Entry 6ASG (X-ray diffraction, 3.80 A resolution); this record covers chains C and D of the 5 polymer chains in the assembly.

== Chain C ==
Name: DNA-directed RNA polymerase subunit beta
Organism: Thermus thermophilus (strain HB8 / ATCC 27634 / DSM 579)
Notes: EC 2.7.7.6
Reference sequence: Q8RQE9 (RPOB_THET8); residue numbers follow UniProt; this construct covers 1-1119
Chain sequence (1119 residues; numbered 1 to 1119; the number before each row is that of its first residue):
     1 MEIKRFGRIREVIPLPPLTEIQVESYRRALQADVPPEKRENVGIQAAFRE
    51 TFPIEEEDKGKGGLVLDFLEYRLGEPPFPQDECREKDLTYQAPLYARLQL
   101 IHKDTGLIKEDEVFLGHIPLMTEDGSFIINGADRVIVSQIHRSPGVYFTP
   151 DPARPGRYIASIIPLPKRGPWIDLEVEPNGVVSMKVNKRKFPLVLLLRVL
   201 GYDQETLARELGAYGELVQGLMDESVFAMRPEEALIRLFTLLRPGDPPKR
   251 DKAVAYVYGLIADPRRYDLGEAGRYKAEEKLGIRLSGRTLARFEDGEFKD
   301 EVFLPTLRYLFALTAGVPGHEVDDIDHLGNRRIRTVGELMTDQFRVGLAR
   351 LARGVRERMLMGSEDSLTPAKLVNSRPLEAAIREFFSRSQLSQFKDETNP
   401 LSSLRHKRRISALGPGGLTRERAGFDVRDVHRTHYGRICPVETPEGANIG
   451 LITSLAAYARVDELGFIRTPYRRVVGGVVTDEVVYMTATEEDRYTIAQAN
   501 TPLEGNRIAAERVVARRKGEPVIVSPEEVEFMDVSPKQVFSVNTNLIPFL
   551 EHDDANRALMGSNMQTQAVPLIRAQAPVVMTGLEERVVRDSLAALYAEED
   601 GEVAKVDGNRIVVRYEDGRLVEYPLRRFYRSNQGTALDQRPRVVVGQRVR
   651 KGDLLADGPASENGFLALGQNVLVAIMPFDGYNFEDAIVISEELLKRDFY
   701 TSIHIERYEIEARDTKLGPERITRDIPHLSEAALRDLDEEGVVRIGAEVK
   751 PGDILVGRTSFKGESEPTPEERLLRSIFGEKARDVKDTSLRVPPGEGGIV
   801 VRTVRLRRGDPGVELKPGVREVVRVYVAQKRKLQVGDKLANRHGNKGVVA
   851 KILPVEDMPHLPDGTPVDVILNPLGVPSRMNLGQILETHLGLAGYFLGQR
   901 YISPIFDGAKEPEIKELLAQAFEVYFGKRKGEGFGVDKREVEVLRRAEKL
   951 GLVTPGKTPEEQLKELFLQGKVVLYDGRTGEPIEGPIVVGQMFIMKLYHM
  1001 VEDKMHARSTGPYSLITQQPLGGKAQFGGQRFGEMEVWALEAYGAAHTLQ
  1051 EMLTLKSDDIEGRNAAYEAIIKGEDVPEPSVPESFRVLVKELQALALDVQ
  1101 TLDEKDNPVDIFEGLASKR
Disordered / not traced: 57-63, 762-784, 1117-1119

== Chain D ==
Name: DNA-directed RNA polymerase subunit beta'
Organism: Thermus thermophilus (strain HB8 / ATCC 27634 / DSM 579)
Notes: EC 2.7.7.6
Reference sequence: Q8RQE8 (RPOC_THET8); residues 1-1524 here = UniProt positions 1-1524
Chain sequence (1524 residues; numbered 1 to 1524; the number before each row is that of its first residue):
     1 MKKEVRKVRIALASPEKIRSWSYGEVEKPETINYRTLKPERDGLFDERIF
    51 GPIKDYECACGKYKRQRFEGKVCERCGVEVTKSIVRRYRMGHIELATPAA
   101 HIWFVKDVPSKIGTLLDLSATELEQVLYFSKYIVLDPKGAILNGVPVEKR
   151 QLLTDEEYRELRYGKQETYPLPPGVDALVKDGEEVVKGQELAPGVVSRLD
   201 GVALYRFPRRVRVEYVKKERAGLRLPLAAWVEKEAYKPGEILAELPEPYL
   251 FRAEEEGVVELKELEEGAFLVLRREDEPVATYFLPVGMTPLVVHGEIVEK
   301 GQPLAEAKGLLRMPRQVRAAQVEAEEEGETVYLTLFLEWTEPKDYRVQPH
   351 MNVVVPEGARVEAGDKIVAAIDPEEEVIAEAEGVVHLHEPASILVVKARV
   401 YPFEDDVEVSTGDRVAPGDVLADGGKVKSDVYGRVEVDLVRNVVRVVESY
   451 DIDARMGAEAIQQLLKELDLEALEKELLEEMKHPSRARRAKARKRLEVVR
   501 AFLDSGNRPEWMILEAVPVLPPDLRPMVQVDGGRFATSDLNDLYRRLINR
   551 NNRLKKLLAQGAPEIIIRNEKRMLQEAVDALLDNGRRGAPVTNPGSDRPL
   601 RSLTDILSGKQGRFRQNLLGKRVDYSGRSVIVVGPQLKLHQCGLPKRMAL
   651 ELFKPFLLKKMEEKGIAPNVKAARRMLERQRDIKDEVWDALEEVIHGKVV
   701 LLNRAPTLHRLGIQAFQPVLVEGQSIQLHPLVCEAFNADFDGDQMAVHVP
   751 LSSFAQAEARIQMLSAHNLLSPASGEPLAKPSRDIILGLYYITQVRKEKK
   801 GAGLEFATPEEALAAHERGEVALNAPIKVAGRETSVGRLKYVFANPDEAL
   851 LAVAHGIVDLQDVVTVRYMGKRLETSPGRILFARIVAEAVEDEKVAWELI
   901 QLDVPQEKNSLKDLVYQAFLRLGMEKTARLLDALKYYGFTFSTTSGITIG
   951 IDDAVIPEEKKQYLEEADRKLLQIEQAYEMGFLTDRERYDQILQLWTETT
  1001 EKVTQAVFKNFEENYPFNPLYVMAQSGARGNPQQIRQLCGLRGLMQKPSG
  1051 ETFEVPVRSSFREGLTVLEYFISSHGARKGGADTALRTADSGYLTRKLVD
  1101 VTHEIVVREADCGTTNYISVPLFQPDEVTRSLRLRKRADIEAGLYGRVLA
  1151 REVEVLGVRLEEGRYLSMDDVHLLIKAAEAGEIQEVPVRSPLTCQTRYGV
  1201 CQKCYGYDLSMARPVSIGEAVGIVAAQSIGEPGTQLTMRTFHTGGVAGAA
  1251 DITQGLPRVIELFEARRPKAKAVISEIDGVVRIEETEEKLSVFVESEGFS
  1301 KEYKLPKEARLLVKDGDYVEAGQPLTRGAIDPHQLLEAKGPEAVERYLVE
  1351 EIQKVYRAQGVKLHDKHIEIVVRQMMKYVEVTDPGDSRLLEGQVLEKWDV
  1401 EALNERLIAEGKTPVAWKPLLMGVTKSALSTKSWLSAASFQNTTHVLTEA
  1451 AIAGKKDELIGLKENVILGRLIPAGTGSDFVRFTQVVDQKTLKAIEEARK
  1501 EAVEAKERPAARRGVKREQPGKQA
Disordered / not traced: 1-2, 216-340, 1237-1252, 1500-1524
Metal / ion sites: Zn2+ site 1: Cys58, Cys60, Cys73, Cys76; Mg2+: Asp739, Asp741, Asp743; Zn2+ site 2: Cys1112, Cys1194, Cys1201, Cys1204

== Chain C / chain D interface ==
Residue-residue contacts - 422 pairs, chain C then chain D:
  Phe425(C) - Lys1079(D)
  Phe425(C) - Ala1082(D)  hydrophobic
  Phe425(C) - Leu1086(D)  hydrophobic
  Arg428(C) - Arg1078(D)  hydrogen bond (backbone-side chain)
  Asp429(C) - Pro1048(D)
  Asp429(C) - Lys1079(D)
  Val430(C) - Pro1048(D)
  Val430(C) - Phe1071(D)  hydrophobic
  Val430(C) - Ser1074(D)
  Val430(C) - His1075(D)  hydrogen bond (backbone-side chain)
  Val430(C) - Arg1078(D)
  His431(C) - Phe1071(D)
  His434(C) - Phe1071(D)
  Tyr435(C) - Phe1071(D)
  Cys439(C) - Arg1078(D)  hydrogen bond (backbone-side chain)
  Pro440(C) - Phe1071(D)  hydrophobic
  Pro440(C) - Ser1074(D)
  Pro440(C) - Arg1078(D)  hydrogen bond (backbone-side chain)
  Val441(C) - Tyr1070(D)  hydrophobic
  Val441(C) - Arg1078(D)
  Thr443(C) - Arg1078(D)  hydrogen bond
  Gly446(C) - Ala1085(D)
  Ile449(C) - Ala1082(D)  hydrophobic
  Thr453(C) - Arg1078(D)
  Gln498(C) - Val1067(D)
  Gln498(C) - Leu1068(D)
  Asn500(C) - Thr1066(D)
  Asn500(C) - Val1067(D)
  Arg516(C) - Leu1068(D)
  Pro521(C) - Val1055(D)  hydrophobic
  Pro521(C) - Leu1068(D)  hydrophobic
  Pro536(C) - Val1067(D)  hydrophobic
  Val539(C) - Val1067(D)  hydrophobic
  Val539(C) - Phe1071(D)  hydrophobic
  Phe540(C) - Tyr1070(D)  hydrophobic
  Leu550(C) - Tyr1070(D)
  Glu551(C) - Gly1064(D)
  Glu551(C) - Leu1065(D)  hydrogen bond (backbone-backbone)
  His552(C) - Phe1061(D)
  His552(C) - Arg1062(D)  hydrogen bond (side chain-backbone)
  His552(C) - Glu1063(D)  hydrogen bond (side chain-backbone)
  His552(C) - Gly1064(D)
  Asp553(C) - Phe1061(D)
  Asp553(C) - Tyr1070(D)
  Asp554(C) - Arg1042(D)  salt bridge
  Asp554(C) - Phe1061(D)
  Asp554(C) - Tyr1070(D)  hydrogen bond (backbone-side chain)
  Ala555(C) - Tyr1070(D)
  Ala555(C) - Ser1074(D)
  Ala555(C) - Ala1077(D)  hydrophobic
  Asn556(C) - Ala1077(D)
  Ala558(C) - Tyr1070(D)
  Ile676(C) - Ile947(D)
  Ile676(C) - Thr948(D)  hydrogen bond (backbone-side chain)
  Met677(C) - Thr943(D)
  Met677(C) - Gly946(D)
  Met677(C) - Ile947(D)
  Pro678(C) - Asp784(D)
  Pro678(C) - Leu787(D)  hydrophobic
  Pro678(C) - Ser942(D)
  Pro678(C) - Thr943(D)  hydrogen bond (backbone-side chain)
  Pro678(C) - Ile947(D)
  Phe679(C) - Thr943(D)
  Asp680(C) - Pro635(D)
  Asp680(C) - Phe939(D)
  Asp680(C) - Thr940(D)  hydrogen bond
  Asp680(C) - Thr943(D)
  Gly681(C) - Val633(D)
  Gly681(C) - Pro635(D)
  Gly681(C) - Phe939(D)
  Tyr682(C) - Val633(D)
  Tyr682(C) - Pro635(D)
  Tyr682(C) - Gln636(D)  hydrogen bond
  Asn683(C) - Asp784(D)
  Phe684(C) - Val633(D)  hydrophobic
  Phe684(C) - Pro730(D)
  Phe684(C) - Cys733(D)  hydrophobic
  Phe684(C) - Phe740(D)
  Phe684(C) - Ser782(D)
  Phe684(C) - Arg783(D)
  Phe684(C) - Asp784(D)
  Glu685(C) - Asp739(D)
  Glu685(C) - Phe740(D)  hydrogen bond (backbone-backbone)
  Glu685(C) - Arg783(D)  salt bridge
  Asp686(C) - Phe740(D)
  Ala687(C) - Val633(D)  hydrophobic
  Ala687(C) - Phe740(D)
  Arg713(C) - Arg534(D)
  Thr715(C) - Gly532(D)
  Glu720(C) - Gly532(D)
  Lys750(C) - Gln680(D)
  Gln834(C) - Gln724(D)  hydrogen bond
  Val835(C) - Val632(D)  hydrophobic
  Val835(C) - Ser725(D)  hydrogen bond (backbone-side chain)
  Gly836(C) - Val630(D)
  Gly836(C) - Val632(D)
  Gly836(C) - Ser725(D)
  Lys838(C) - Asp741(D)
  Lys846(C) - Asp741(D)  salt bridge
  Gly847(C) - Phe740(D)
  Val848(C) - Val630(D)  hydrophobic
  Val848(C) - Ile631(D)
  Val848(C) - Val632(D)  hydrophobic
  Val848(C) - Phe740(D)  hydrogen bond (backbone-backbone)
  Val848(C) - Gly742(D)
  Val849(C) - Val632(D)
  Ala850(C) - Val632(D)
  Asn872(C) - Asp784(D)
  Pro873(C) - Ile947(D)
  Pro873(C) - Ile949(D)
  Pro873(C) - Met1023(D)  hydrophobic
  Leu874(C) - Arg783(D)
  Leu874(C) - Asp784(D)
  Leu874(C) - Leu787(D)  hydrophobic
  Leu874(C) - Met1023(D)
  Leu874(C) - Ala1028(D)  hydrophobic
  Leu874(C) - Arg1029(D)  hydrogen bond (backbone-side chain)
  Val876(C) - Ile949(D)  hydrophobic
  Pro877(C) - Leu1020(D)  hydrophobic
  Pro877(C) - Met1023(D)  hydrophobic
  Pro877(C) - Gln1034(D)
  Pro877(C) - Ile1035(D)  hydrophobic
  Pro877(C) - Leu1038(D)  hydrophobic
  Ser878(C) - Arg1029(D)  hydrogen bond
  Ser878(C) - Gly1030(D)
  Ser878(C) - Gln1034(D)  hydrogen bond (backbone-side chain)
  Arg879(C) - Arg1029(D)
  Met880(C) - Gln1034(D)
  Met880(C) - Gln1037(D)  hydrogen bond
  Met880(C) - Leu1038(D)  hydrophobic
  Met880(C) - Phe1061(D)
  Leu882(C) - Ile951(D)  hydrophobic
  Leu882(C) - Leu1038(D)  hydrophobic
  Leu882(C) - Phe1061(D)
  Leu882(C) - Arg1062(D)
  Ile885(C) - Ile949(D)
  Ile885(C) - Gly950(D)
  Ile885(C) - Ile951(D)
  Leu886(C) - Ile951(D)  hydrophobic
  His889(C) - Gly950(D)
  His889(C) - Ile951(D)
  His889(C) - Asp952(D)  salt bridge
  Phe906(C) - Leu1065(D)
  Phe906(C) - Thr1066(D)
  Phe906(C) - Val1067(D)  hydrophobic
  Phe906(C) - Tyr1070(D)  hydrophobic
  Lys910(C) - Glu1063(D)
  Glu911(C) - Ile951(D)
  Glu911(C) - Asp952(D)
  Glu911(C) - Arg1062(D)  salt bridge
  Lys915(C) - Asp952(D)  salt bridge
  Arg945(C) - Asp859(D)  salt bridge
  Arg946(C) - Arg796(D)
  Arg946(C) - Asp859(D)  salt bridge
  Arg946(C) - Leu860(D)
  Arg946(C) - Gln861(D)  hydrogen bond
  Lys949(C) - Arg796(D)
  Lys949(C) - Glu798(D)  salt bridge
  Leu950(C) - Phe1017(D)
  Leu950(C) - Asn1018(D)
  Gly951(C) - Tyr1015(D)
  Leu952(C) - Asp953(D)
  Leu968(C) - Asp952(D)
  Gln969(C) - Asp952(D)
  Lys971(C) - Thr948(D)
  Lys971(C) - Asp953(D)  salt bridge
  Arg978(C) - Thr943(D)
  Ile983(C) - Thr943(D)
  Ile983(C) - Thr944(D)
  Ile983(C) - Gly946(D)
  Glu984(C) - Tyr791(D)
  Glu984(C) - Thr944(D)
  Glu984(C) - Ser945(D)
  Glu984(C) - Gly946(D)
  Gly985(C) - Gly946(D)
  Pro986(C) - Gly946(D)
  Pro986(C) - Thr948(D)
  Ile987(C) - Gly946(D)
  Ile987(C) - Thr948(D)
  Val988(C) - Thr948(D)  hydrogen bond (backbone-side chain)
  Val988(C) - Ile949(D)
  Val988(C) - Gly950(D)
  Val1001(C) - Val630(D)  hydrophobic
  Val1001(C) - Gln724(D)
  Val1001(C) - Ser725(D)
  Glu1002(C) - Gln724(D)
  Lys1004(C) - Arg628(D)
  Lys1004(C) - Val630(D)
  Lys1004(C) - Gly742(D)  hydrogen bond (side chain-backbone)
  Lys1004(C) - Gln744(D)
  Met1005(C) - Arg628(D)
  Met1005(C) - Ser629(D)
  Met1005(C) - Met648(D)  hydrophobic
  Met1005(C) - Gln724(D)
  His1006(C) - Gly627(D)
  His1006(C) - Arg628(D)  hydrogen bond (backbone-backbone)
  His1006(C) - Ser629(D)
  Ala1007(C) - Ser626(D)
  Ala1007(C) - Gly627(D)
  Ala1007(C) - Met648(D)  hydrophobic
  Ala1007(C) - Glu651(D)
  Arg1008(C) - Val623(D)  hydrogen bond (side chain-backbone)
  Arg1008(C) - Asp624(D)  salt bridge
  Arg1008(C) - Tyr625(D)
  Arg1008(C) - Ser626(D)  hydrogen bond (backbone-backbone)
  Arg1008(C) - Glu651(D)
  Ser1009(C) - Asp624(D)
  Ser1009(C) - Tyr625(D)  hydrogen bond (backbone-backbone)
  Ser1009(C) - Glu651(D)  hydrogen bond (backbone-backbone)
  Ser1009(C) - Lys654(D)
  Ser1009(C) - Pro655(D)
  Thr1010(C) - Asp624(D)
  Thr1010(C) - Tyr625(D)
  Gly1011(C) - Asp624(D)  hydrogen bond (backbone-side chain)
  Tyr1013(C) - Asp624(D)  hydrogen bond
  Leu1015(C) - Pro526(D)
  Leu1015(C) - Val528(D)  hydrophobic
  Leu1015(C) - Gln529(D)
  Leu1015(C) - Val530(D)  hydrophobic
  Gln1019(C) - Gln611(D)
  Gln1019(C) - Lys621(D)
  Pro1020(C) - Arg622(D)  hydrogen bond (backbone-side chain)
  Pro1020(C) - Val623(D)
  Pro1020(C) - Asp624(D)
  Leu1021(C) - Arg622(D)
  Gln1026(C) - Lys654(D)
  Gly1028(C) - Arg622(D)
  Gly1029(C) - Arg622(D)  hydrogen bond (backbone-side chain)
  Gly1029(C) - Val623(D)
  Gln1030(C) - Arg622(D)
  Gln1030(C) - Val623(D)  hydrogen bond (backbone-backbone)
  Gln1030(C) - Ser626(D)
  Gln1030(C) - Gly627(D)
  Gln1030(C) - Arg628(D)
  Arg1031(C) - Leu619(D)
  Arg1031(C) - Gly620(D)  hydrogen bond (side chain-backbone)
  Arg1031(C) - Lys621(D)
  Arg1031(C) - Arg622(D)
  Phe1032(C) - Leu619(D)
  Phe1032(C) - Gly620(D)
  Phe1032(C) - Lys621(D)
  Phe1032(C) - Val623(D)  hydrophobic
  Phe1032(C) - His748(D)
  Gly1033(C) - Leu619(D)
  Glu1034(C) - Leu618(D)
  Glu1034(C) - Leu619(D)  hydrogen bond (backbone-backbone)
  Glu1034(C) - Arg1096(D)  salt bridge
  Met1035(C) - Pro706(D)  hydrophobic
  Met1035(C) - Thr707(D)
  Met1035(C) - Gln1227(D)  hydrogen bond (backbone-side chain)
  Glu1036(C) - Asn703(D)  hydrogen bond
  Glu1036(C) - Thr707(D)  hydrogen bond
  Val1037(C) - Leu618(D)
  Val1037(C) - Gly620(D)
  Trp1038(C) - Thr1095(D)
  Trp1038(C) - Arg1096(D)
  Trp1038(C) - Val1099(D)
  Trp1038(C) - Ile1223(D)
  Trp1038(C) - Gln1227(D)
  Ala1039(C) - Thr707(D)
  Ala1039(C) - Ile713(D)  hydrophobic
  Ala1039(C) - Gln1227(D)
  Leu1040(C) - Ile713(D)  hydrophobic
  Leu1040(C) - Met763(D)  hydrophobic
  Glu1041(C) - Ala1220(D)
  Glu1041(C) - Ile1223(D)
  Glu1041(C) - Leu1462(D)
  Glu1041(C) - Val1466(D)
  Glu1041(C) - Ile1472(D)
  Ala1042(C) - Arg710(D)
  Ala1042(C) - Ala1220(D)  hydrophobic
  Ala1042(C) - Ile1223(D)
  Ala1042(C) - Val1224(D)
  Ala1042(C) - Gln1227(D)
  Tyr1043(C) - Arg710(D)  hydrogen bond (side chain-backbone)
  Tyr1043(C) - Leu711(D)
  Tyr1043(C) - Ile713(D)  hydrogen bond (side chain-backbone)
  Tyr1043(C) - Gln714(D)
  Tyr1043(C) - Gln762(D)  hydrogen bond (backbone-side chain)
  Tyr1043(C) - Met763(D)  hydrophobic
  Tyr1043(C) - Asn768(D)
  Gly1044(C) - Gln762(D)
  Gly1044(C) - Ala1474(D)
  Gly1044(C) - Gly1475(D)
  Gly1044(C) - Thr1476(D)  hydrogen bond (backbone-backbone)
  Ala1045(C) - Glu758(D)
  Ala1045(C) - Gln762(D)
  Ala1045(C) - Met763(D)  hydrophobic
  Ala1046(C) - Glu758(D)
  Ala1046(C) - Leu1471(D)
  Ala1046(C) - Ile1472(D)  hydrophobic
  Ala1046(C) - Ala1474(D)
  Ala1046(C) - Gly1477(D)
  His1047(C) - Phe754(D)
  His1047(C) - Glu758(D)  hydrogen bond (backbone-side chain)
  His1047(C) - Leu1471(D)
  His1047(C) - Thr1476(D)
  Thr1048(C) - Leu701(D)
  Thr1048(C) - Ala755(D)  hydrogen bond (side chain-backbone)
  Thr1048(C) - Glu758(D)  hydrogen bond (backbone-side chain)
  Leu1049(C) - Val1466(D)  hydrophobic
  Leu1049(C) - Ile1472(D)  hydrophobic
  Gln1050(C) - Gly1469(D)  hydrogen bond (side chain-backbone)
  Gln1050(C) - Leu1471(D)
  Glu1051(C) - Val749(D)
  Glu1051(C) - Pro750(D)
  Glu1051(C) - Leu751(D)  hydrogen bond (side chain-backbone)
  Glu1051(C) - Ser752(D)  hydrogen bond (side chain-backbone)
  Glu1051(C) - Ala755(D)
  Met1052(C) - Val623(D)  hydrophobic
  Met1052(C) - Leu701(D)  hydrophobic
  Leu1053(C) - Asn617(D)
  Leu1053(C) - Gly620(D)
  Leu1053(C) - Val1466(D)  hydrophobic
  Lys1056(C) - Val623(D)
  Lys1056(C) - Asp624(D)  hydrogen bond (backbone-backbone)
  Lys1056(C) - Tyr625(D)  hydrogen bond (side chain-backbone)
  Lys1056(C) - His748(D)
  Lys1056(C) - Val749(D)  hydrogen bond (side chain-backbone)
  Ser1057(C) - Lys621(D)
  Ser1057(C) - Arg622(D)  hydrogen bond (side chain-backbone)
  Ser1057(C) - Val623(D)
  Ser1057(C) - Asp624(D)
  Asp1058(C) - Arg613(D)  salt bridge
  Asp1058(C) - Gln616(D)  hydrogen bond
  Asp1058(C) - Asn617(D)  hydrogen bond
  Glu1061(C) - Lys82(D)  salt bridge
  Glu1061(C) - Ile84(D)
  Glu1061(C) - Tyr88(D)
  Ala1066(C) - Tyr625(D)
  Tyr1067(C) - Tyr625(D)  hydrogen bond (backbone-side chain)
  Tyr1067(C) - Lys654(D)
  Tyr1067(C) - Pro655(D)  hydrophobic
  Tyr1067(C) - Leu658(D)
  Tyr1067(C) - Arg674(D)
  Ile1070(C) - Pro655(D)  hydrophobic
  Ile1070(C) - Phe656(D)  hydrophobic
  Ile1070(C) - Lys659(D)
  Ile1070(C) - Leu751(D)
  Ile1071(C) - Pro655(D)
  Ile1071(C) - Leu658(D)  hydrophobic
  Ile1071(C) - Lys659(D)
  Ile1071(C) - Val670(D)  hydrophobic
  Lys1072(C) - Lys659(D)  hydrogen bond (backbone-side chain)
  Gly1073(C) - Lys659(D)
  Asp1075(C) - Lys698(D)  salt bridge
  Asp1075(C) - Ser752(D)
  Asp1075(C) - Ser753(D)  hydrogen bond (backbone-backbone)
  Pro1077(C) - Ser752(D)
  Pro1082(C) - Leu1468(D)
  Pro1082(C) - Gly1469(D)
  Pro1082(C) - Arg1470(D)
  Glu1083(C) - Arg87(D)  salt bridge
  Glu1083(C) - Tyr88(D)  hydrogen bond
  Ser1084(C) - Arg613(D)  hydrogen bond
  Ser1084(C) - Asn617(D)  hydrogen bond
  Ser1084(C) - Ile1467(D)
  Ser1084(C) - Leu1468(D)
  Phe1085(C) - Val8(D)  hydrophobic
  Phe1085(C) - Leu1468(D)  hydrogen bond (backbone-backbone)
  Arg1086(C) - Tyr88(D)  hydrogen bond
  Val1087(C) - Arg87(D)
  Val1087(C) - Leu524(D)  hydrophobic
  Val1087(C) - Arg613(D)
  Leu1088(C) - Arg613(D)
  Leu1088(C) - Phe614(D)  hydrophobic
  Leu1088(C) - Ile1467(D)  hydrophobic
  Lys1090(C) - Tyr88(D)
  Lys1090(C) - Met90(D)
  Lys1090(C) - Leu520(D)
  Glu1091(C) - Leu520(D)
  Glu1091(C) - Leu524(D)
  Glu1091(C) - Ile606(D)
  Glu1091(C) - Leu607(D)
  Glu1091(C) - Arg613(D)  salt bridge
  Leu1092(C) - Phe614(D)  hydrophobic
  Leu1092(C) - Leu1447(D)  hydrophobic
  Gln1093(C) - Trp21(D)
  Gln1093(C) - Met90(D)
  Gln1093(C) - Pro518(D)
  Ala1094(C) - Met90(D)  hydrophobic
  Ala1094(C) - Pro518(D)
  Ala1094(C) - Leu520(D)  hydrophobic
  Ala1094(C) - Leu603(D)
  Leu1095(C) - His101(D)  hydrogen bond (backbone-side chain)
  Leu1095(C) - Trp103(D)  hydrophobic
  Leu1095(C) - Leu603(D)  hydrophobic
  Leu1095(C) - Leu607(D)  hydrophobic
  Ala1096(C) - Ala13(D)
  Ala1096(C) - Ile18(D)  hydrophobic
  Ala1096(C) - Leu514(D)  hydrophobic
  Ala1096(C) - Pro518(D)
  Leu1097(C) - Ile10(D)  hydrophobic
  Leu1097(C) - Ala11(D)
  Leu1097(C) - Trp103(D)  hydrophobic
  Leu1097(C) - Phe104(D)  hydrophobic
  Leu1097(C) - Leu1447(D)  hydrophobic
  Leu1097(C) - Ala1451(D)  hydrophobic
  Asp1098(C) - Arg9(D)
  Asp1098(C) - Ile10(D)
  Asp1098(C) - Ala11(D)  hydrogen bond (backbone-backbone)
  Asp1098(C) - Ala13(D)
  Asp1098(C) - Lys17(D)
  Asp1098(C) - Trp21(D)
  Val1099(C) - Val8(D)  hydrophobic
  Val1099(C) - Arg9(D)
  Gln1100(C) - Val8(D)
  Gln1100(C) - Arg9(D)  hydrogen bond (backbone-backbone)
  Thr1101(C) - Val5(D)
  Thr1101(C) - Lys7(D)
  Thr1101(C) - Val8(D)
  Leu1102(C) - Arg6(D)  hydrogen bond (backbone-backbone)
  Leu1102(C) - Lys7(D)  hydrogen bond (backbone-backbone)
  Leu1102(C) - Arg9(D)
  Asp1103(C) - Glu4(D)
  Asp1103(C) - Arg6(D)
  Glu1104(C) - Arg6(D)
  Val1109(C) - Val5(D)  hydrophobic
  Ile1111(C) - Val5(D)  hydrophobic
  Leu1115(C) - Val85(D)  hydrophobic
  Leu1115(C) - Arg89(D)
  Ala1116(C) - Tyr23(D)  hydrogen bond (backbone-side chain)
Also at the interface, not in a pair above, chain C (183 interface residues in all): Arg432, Ile438, Ala447, Gly450, Ala515, Pro751, Phe761, Lys786, Gly875, Asp976, Glu981, Thr1017, Gln1018, Phe1027, Thr1054, Val1076, Phe1112
Also at the interface, not in a pair above, chain D (204 interface residues in all): Lys3, Leu12, Thr81, Pro521, Tyr544, Leu582, Thr604, Arg647, Leu652, Arg704, His709, Gly723, Gln727, Ala738, Ala746, Ala854, Gly856, Ala954, Phe1053, Ser1073, Gly1081, Asp1083, Gly1092, Glu1219, Trp1434, Leu1435, Lys1463

== In short ==
The interface between chain C and chain D involves 183 residues on one side and 204 on the other, with 69
hydrogen bonds and 17 salt bridges. Among the polar pairs are Asp554(C)-Arg1042(D), Glu685(C)-Arg783(D) and
Lys846(C)-Asp741(D). Cys58(D), Cys60(D), Cys73(D) and Cys76(D) coordinate Zn2+ site 1.
Here chain C is DNA-directed RNA polymerase subunit beta and chain D is DNA-directed RNA polymerase subunit
beta', both from Thermus thermophilus (strain HB8 / ATCC 27634 / DSM 579). Entry 6ASG (Crystal structure of
Thermus thermophilus RNA polymerase core enzyme) was determined by X-ray diffraction together with 6FBV from
the same study.
